Entry 4JE6 (X-ray diffraction, 2.00 A resolution); this record covers chains A and B.

# Chain A (and B)
Protein: Peptide deformylase 1A, chloroplastic/mitochondrial
Source organism: Arabidopsis thaliana
Notes: EC 3.5.1.88; chain B of this document is another copy of the same molecule, construct and numbering; everything in this record applies to it too
UniProtKB: Q9FV53 (DEF1A_ARATH); residues 2-190 here correspond to UniProt positions 79-267 (UniProt number = residue number + 77)
Amino-acid sequence (197 residues; numbered 1 to 197; the number before each row is that of its first residue):
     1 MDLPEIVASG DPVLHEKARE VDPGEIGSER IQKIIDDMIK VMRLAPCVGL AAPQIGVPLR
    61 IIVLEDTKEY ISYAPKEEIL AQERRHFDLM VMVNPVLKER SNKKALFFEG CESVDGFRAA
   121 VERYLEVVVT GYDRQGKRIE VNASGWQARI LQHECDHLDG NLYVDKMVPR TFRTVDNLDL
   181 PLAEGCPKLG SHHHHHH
Unresolved in the structure: 1, 195-197 (chain B: 1-2, 192-197)
Sequence notes: expression tag (1, 191-197); engineered mutation Cys47 (Gly124 in Q9FV53), Glu112 (Leu189 in Q9FV53)
Swiss-Prot annotation at these positions:
  - region (Dimerization): Val114 to Ala119, Asp159 to Asn177
  - active site: Glu154
  - binding site (substrate): Pro46, Val48, Gly49, Gly110
  - binding site (Zn(2+)): Cys111, His153, His157
Bound ions: Zn2+: Cys111, His153, His157

# How chain A and chain B interact
Pairs across the interface (55; chain A residue first):
  Ala8(A) - Thr174(B)
  Ala8(A) - Asn177(B)  hydrogen bond (backbone-side chain)
  Ser9(A) - Phe172(B)  hydrogen bond (side chain-backbone)
  Ser9(A) - Arg173(B)
  Ser9(A) - Thr174(B)  hydrogen bond (backbone-backbone)
  Ser9(A) - Asn177(B)  hydrogen bond (backbone-side chain)
  Gly10(A) - Phe172(B)
  Gly10(A) - Arg173(B)
  Gly10(A) - Asn177(B)
  Gly10(A) - Leu180(B)
  Asp11(A) - Asn177(B)
  Asp11(A) - Leu180(B)
  His15(A) - Arg170(B)
  His15(A) - Phe172(B)
  His15(A) - Ala183(B)
  Glu16(A) - Ala183(B)
  Glu16(A) - Glu184(B)  hydrogen bond (side chain-backbone)
  Val114(A) - Phe117(B)  hydrophobic
  Val114(A) - Phe172(B)  hydrophobic
  Asp115(A) - Phe117(B)
  Phe117(A) - Asp115(B)
  Phe117(A) - Phe117(B)  hydrophobic
  Asp159(A) - Arg170(B)
  Gly160(A) - Arg170(B)  hydrogen bond (backbone-side chain)
  Asn161(A) - Arg170(B)  hydrogen bond
  Val164(A) - Met167(B)
  Val164(A) - Phe172(B)  hydrophobic
  Asp165(A) - Met167(B)
  Asp165(A) - Pro169(B)
  Asp165(A) - Arg170(B)  hydrogen bond (side chain-backbone)
  Met167(A) - Val164(B)
  Met167(A) - Asp165(B)
  Pro169(A) - Asp165(B)
  Arg170(A) - His15(B)
  Arg170(A) - Asp159(B)  hydrogen bond (side chain-backbone)
  Arg170(A) - Gly160(B)  hydrogen bond (side chain-backbone)
  Arg170(A) - Asn161(B)  hydrogen bond
  Arg170(A) - Asp165(B)  hydrogen bond (backbone-side chain)
  Phe172(A) - Ser9(B)  hydrogen bond (backbone-side chain)
  Phe172(A) - Gly10(B)
  Phe172(A) - His15(B)
  Phe172(A) - Val114(B)  hydrophobic
  Phe172(A) - Val164(B)  hydrophobic
  Phe172(A) - Phe172(B)  hydrophobic
  Arg173(A) - Ser9(B)
  Arg173(A) - Gly10(B)
  Thr174(A) - Ala8(B)
  Thr174(A) - Ser9(B)  hydrogen bond (backbone-backbone)
  Asn177(A) - Ala8(B)  hydrogen bond (side chain-backbone)
  Asn177(A) - Ser9(B)  hydrogen bond (side chain-backbone)
  Asn177(A) - Asp11(B)
  Leu180(A) - Gly10(B)
  Leu180(A) - Asp11(B)
  Pro181(A) - Pro12(B)
  Ala183(A) - His15(B)
Other interface residues (no listed pair), chain A (26 interface residues in all): Pro12, Val168
Other interface residues (no listed pair), chain B (27 interface residues in all): Glu16, Val168, Pro181

# Overview
26 residues of chain A and 27 residues of chain B are in contact, with 16 hydrogen bonds. Among the polar
pairs are Ala8(A)-Asn177(B), Ser9(A)-Phe172(B) and Ser9(A)-Asn177(B). Curated annotation (UniProt) lists
active-site residue Glu154(A), 4 substrate-binding residues and 3 Zn2+-binding residues on chain A.
Both chains are Peptide deformylase 1A, chloroplastic/mitochondrial (Arabidopsis thaliana). Entry 4JE6
(Crystal structure of a human-like mitochondrial peptide deformylase) was determined by X-ray diffraction,
deposited together with 4JE7 and 4JE8.
